PDB entry 1TN9 | solution NMR | chains C and A of the 3 polymer chains in the assembly

== Chain C ==
Molecule: 13-nt DNA strand
Sequence (13 nucleotides; each row starts with the number of its first residue):
   114 GAATTTACTA CTC

== Chain A ==
Molecule: Protein (INTEGRASE)
Source organism: Enterococcus faecalis
Notes: fragment: n-terminal dna binding domain
UniProtKB: P22886 (TNR6_ENTFA); numbering as in UniProt (aligned over 3-71)
Amino-acid sequence (69 residues; each row starts with the number of its first residue):
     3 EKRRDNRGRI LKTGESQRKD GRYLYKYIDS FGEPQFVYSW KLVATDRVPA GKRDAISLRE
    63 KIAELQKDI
Construct notes: engineered mutation Ala57 (Cys in P22886)

== How chain C and chain A interact ==
Pairs across the interface (15; chain C residue first):
  DT117(C) with Lys54(A), phosphate contact
  DT118(C) with Asp22(A), phosphate contact; Arg24(A), phosphate contact; Trp42(A), phosphate contact; Lys54(A), phosphate contact
  DT119(C) with Arg24(A), phosphate contact; Tyr40(A), phosphate contact
  DA120(C) with Phe38(A), phosphate contact; Tyr40(A), base contact
  DC121(C) with Phe38(A), base contact; Tyr40(A), base contact
  DT122(C) with Lys28(A), base contact; Glu35(A), phosphate contact; Phe38(A), base contact
  DA123(C) with Lys28(A), base contact
Also at the interface, not in a pair above, chain C (8 interface residues in all): DC124
Also at the interface, not in a pair above, chain A (10 interface residues in all): Arg20, Pro36

== Summary ==
The interface between chain C and chain A involves 8 residues on one side and 10 on the other.
Here chain C is a 13-nt DNA strand and chain A is Protein (INTEGRASE) (Enterococcus faecalis). Entry 1TN9 (The
solution structure of TN916 integrase N-terminal domain/DNA complex) was determined by solution NMR (same
publication as 1B69).
